PDB entry 7NSA | X-ray diffraction, 1.95 A resolution | chain A

# Chain A
Protein: Triphosphate tunnel metalloenzyme Saci_0718
Organism: Sulfolobus acidocaldarius (strain ATCC 33909 / DSM 639 / JCM 8929 / NBRC 15157 / NCIMB 11770)
Reference sequence: Q4JAT2 (Q4JAT2_SULAC); residue numbers follow UniProt; this construct covers 2-185
Sequence (198 residues; row label = number of the first residue in the row; numbering starts at 0):
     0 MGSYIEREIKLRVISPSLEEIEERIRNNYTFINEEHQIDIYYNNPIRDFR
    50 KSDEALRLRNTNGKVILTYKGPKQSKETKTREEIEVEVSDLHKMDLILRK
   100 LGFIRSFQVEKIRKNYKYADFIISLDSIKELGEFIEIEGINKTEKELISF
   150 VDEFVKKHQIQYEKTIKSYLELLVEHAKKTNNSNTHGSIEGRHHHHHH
Disordered / not traced: 0-1, 177-197
Differences from the reference sequence: initiating methionine (0); cloning artifact (1); expression tag (186-197)
Bound ions: Ca2+: E7, E135 (together with pyrophosphate)
Ligand contacts:
  - pyrophosphate: E5, E7, K9, D38, Y40, R56, R58, K69, K78, K110, R112, E135, S167, Y168
  - pyrophosphate (POP): E7, K9, D38, Y40, R56, R58, K69, K78, K110, R112, E135, S167, Y168

# Summary
Bound to chain A: pyrophosphate. E7 and E135 form the Ca2+ site.
Chain A is Triphosphate tunnel metalloenzyme Saci_0718 (Sulfolobus acidocaldarius (strain ATCC 33909 / DSM 639
/ JCM 8929 / NBRC 15157 / NCIMB 11770)); the structure, Triphosphate tunnel metalloenzyme from Sulfolobus
acidocaldarius in complex with pyrophosphate and calcium, was determined by X-ray diffraction together with
7NS9, 7NSD, 7NSF and 7OA2 from the same study.
